6C7N - chains A and B of the 4 polymer chains in the assembly; structure by X-ray diffraction, 2.00 A resolution.

# Chain A (and B)
Protein: Malic enzyme
From: Sorghum bicolor
Notes: chain B of this document is another copy of the same molecule, construct and numbering; everything in this record applies to it too
Reference sequence: Q84LQ5 (Q84LQ5_SORBI); residues 62-636 here = UniProt positions 62-636
Amino-acid sequence (613 residues; numbered 24 to 636; the number before each row is that of its first residue):
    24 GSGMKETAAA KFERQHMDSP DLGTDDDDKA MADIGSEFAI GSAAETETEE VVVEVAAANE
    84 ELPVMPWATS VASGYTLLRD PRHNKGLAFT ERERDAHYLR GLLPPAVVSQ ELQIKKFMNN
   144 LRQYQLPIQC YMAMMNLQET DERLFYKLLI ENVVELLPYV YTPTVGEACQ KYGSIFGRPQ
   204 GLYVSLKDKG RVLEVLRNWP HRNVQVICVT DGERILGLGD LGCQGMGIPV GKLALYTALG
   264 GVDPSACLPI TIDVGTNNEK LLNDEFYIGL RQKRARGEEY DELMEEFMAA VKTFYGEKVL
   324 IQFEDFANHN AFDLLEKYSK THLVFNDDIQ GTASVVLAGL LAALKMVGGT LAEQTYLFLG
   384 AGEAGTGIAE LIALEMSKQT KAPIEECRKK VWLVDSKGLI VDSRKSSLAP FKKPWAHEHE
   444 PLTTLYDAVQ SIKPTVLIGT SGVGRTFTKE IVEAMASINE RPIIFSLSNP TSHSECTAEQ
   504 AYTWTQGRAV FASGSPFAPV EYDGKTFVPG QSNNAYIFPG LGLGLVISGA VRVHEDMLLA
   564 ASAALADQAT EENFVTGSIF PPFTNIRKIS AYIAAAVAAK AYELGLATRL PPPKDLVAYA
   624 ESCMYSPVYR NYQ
Unresolved in the structure: 24-83
Differences from the reference sequence: expression tag (24-61); conflict Arg115 (Lys in Q84LQ5)
Small-molecule neighbours:
  - NADP (NAP; NADP nicotinamide-adenine-dinucleotide phosphate): Asn331, Thr355, Val358, Leu382, Gly383, Ala384, Gly385, Glu386, Ala387, Gly388, Val417, Asp418, Ser419, Lys420, Lys435, Thr463, Ser464, Gly465, Val466, Leu490, Ser491, Asn492, Gly517, Ser535, Asn537
  - pyruvic acid (PYR): Tyr147, Met155, Ala156, Asn159

# Interface between chain A and chain B
Contacting residue pairs (101):
  Met88(A) - Tyr121(B)  hydrophobic
  Tyr98(A) - Trp222(B)
  Tyr98(A) - Pro223(B)
  Leu101(A) - Pro202(B)  hydrophobic
  Arg102(A) - Arg102(B)
  Arg102(A) - Pro104(B)
  Pro104(A) - Arg102(B)
  Asn107(A) - Arg201(B)
  Leu110(A) - Phe199(B)  hydrophobic
  Leu110(A) - Ile291(B)  hydrophobic
  Glu114(A) - Lys210(B)  salt bridge
  Asp118(A) - Arg214(B)  salt bridge
  Tyr121(A) - Met88(B)  hydrophobic
  Tyr121(A) - Asn221(B)
  Arg123(A) - Lys210(B)  hydrogen bond (side chain-backbone)
  Arg123(A) - Asp211(B)  salt bridge
  Arg123(A) - Arg214(B)
  Arg123(A) - Asn221(B)  hydrogen bond (backbone-side chain)
  Gly124(A) - Gly204(B)
  Gly124(A) - Leu205(B)
  Gly124(A) - Tyr206(B)  hydrogen bond (backbone-backbone)
  Gly124(A) - Val218(B)
  Leu125(A) - Pro202(B)
  Leu125(A) - Leu205(B)  hydrophobic
  Leu125(A) - Asn221(B)
  Leu126(A) - Tyr206(B)
  Pro127(A) - Phe199(B)
  Pro127(A) - Tyr206(B)
  Pro127(A) - Ile291(B)
  Pro128(A) - Ser208(B)
  Pro128(A) - Cys246(B)
  Pro128(A) - Asp276(B)
  Pro128(A) - Ile291(B)
  Pro128(A) - Leu293(B)  hydrophobic
  Ala129(A) - Tyr290(B)
  Ala129(A) - Ile291(B)  hydrogen bond (backbone-backbone)
  Leu135(A) - Glu288(B)
  Leu135(A) - Phe289(B)
  Lys138(A) - Glu288(B)  salt bridge
  Lys139(A) - Gly196(B)  hydrogen bond (side chain-backbone)
  Lys139(A) - Ser197(B)
  Lys139(A) - Phe289(B)
  Asn142(A) - Phe289(B)
  Asn143(A) - Ser197(B)  hydrogen bond (side chain-backbone)
  Gln146(A) - Gln152(B)  hydrogen bond (backbone-side chain)
  Tyr147(A) - Tyr147(B)  hydrophobic
  Tyr147(A) - Gln152(B)
  Gln148(A) - Gln148(B)
  Leu149(A) - Gln146(B)
  Gln152(A) - Gln146(B)  hydrogen bond (side chain-backbone)
  Gln152(A) - Tyr147(B)
  Asn159(A) - Asn159(B)
  Thr163(A) - Arg201(B)
  Gly196(A) - Lys139(B)  hydrogen bond (backbone-side chain)
  Ser197(A) - Lys139(B)
  Ser197(A) - Asn143(B)  hydrogen bond (backbone-side chain)
  Phe199(A) - Leu110(B)  hydrophobic
  Phe199(A) - Pro127(B)
  Arg201(A) - Leu101(B)  hydrogen bond (side chain-backbone)
  Arg201(A) - Arg102(B)
  Arg201(A) - Asn107(B)
  Arg201(A) - Asn159(B)  hydrogen bond
  Arg201(A) - Thr163(B)
  Arg201(A) - Arg201(B)
  Pro202(A) - Leu101(B)  hydrophobic
  Pro202(A) - Leu125(B)
  Pro202(A) - Leu126(B)  hydrophobic
  Gly204(A) - Tyr98(B)
  Gly204(A) - Gly124(B)
  Gly204(A) - Leu125(B)
  Leu205(A) - Gly124(B)
  Leu205(A) - Leu125(B)  hydrophobic
  Tyr206(A) - Gly124(B)  hydrogen bond (backbone-backbone)
  Tyr206(A) - Leu126(B)
  Tyr206(A) - Pro127(B)
  Ser208(A) - Pro128(B)
  Lys210(A) - Glu114(B)  salt bridge
  Lys210(A) - Arg123(B)  hydrogen bond (backbone-side chain)
  Asp211(A) - Arg123(B)  salt bridge
  Arg214(A) - Asp118(B)  salt bridge
  Arg214(A) - Arg123(B)
  Val218(A) - Gly124(B)
  Asn221(A) - Tyr121(B)
  Asn221(A) - Arg123(B)  hydrogen bond (side chain-backbone)
  Asn221(A) - Leu125(B)
  Trp222(A) - Tyr98(B)
  Pro223(A) - Tyr98(B)
  Cys246(A) - Pro128(B)
  Asp276(A) - Pro128(B)
  Glu288(A) - Leu135(B)
  Glu288(A) - Lys138(B)  salt bridge
  Phe289(A) - Leu135(B)
  Phe289(A) - Lys138(B)
  Phe289(A) - Lys139(B)
  Phe289(A) - Asn142(B)
  Tyr290(A) - Ala129(B)
  Ile291(A) - Leu110(B)  hydrophobic
  Ile291(A) - Pro127(B)
  Ile291(A) - Pro128(B)
  Ile291(A) - Ala129(B)  hydrogen bond (backbone-backbone)
  Leu293(A) - Pro128(B)  hydrophobic
Other interface residues (no listed pair), chain A (58 interface residues in all): Leu122, Met155, Glu162, Ile198, Glu217, Gly292
Other interface residues (no listed pair), chain B (58 interface residues in all): Leu122, Leu149, Met155, Glu162, Ile198, Glu217, Gly292

# Summary
The chain A/chain B interface involves 58 residues from each chain; the contacts include 16 hydrogen bonds and
8 salt bridges. Polar pairs include Glu114(A)-Lys210(B), Asp118(A)-Arg214(B) and Arg123(A)-Asp211(B). Ligands
of chain A: NADP and pyruvic acid.
Chain A and chain B are both Malic enzyme (Sorghum bicolor); the structure, Monoclinic form of malic enzyme
from sorghum at 2 angstroms resolution, was determined by X-ray diffraction together with 5OU5 from the same
study.
